Entry 3HBN (X-ray diffraction, 1.85 A resolution); this record covers chain A.

== Chain A ==
Name: UDP-sugar hydrolase
Source organism: Campylobacter jejuni subsp. jejuni
UniProtKB: Q0P8U5 (Q0P8U5_CAMJE); numbering as in UniProt (aligned over 1-274)
Amino-acid sequence (282 residues; numbered 1 to 282; the number before each row is that of its first residue):
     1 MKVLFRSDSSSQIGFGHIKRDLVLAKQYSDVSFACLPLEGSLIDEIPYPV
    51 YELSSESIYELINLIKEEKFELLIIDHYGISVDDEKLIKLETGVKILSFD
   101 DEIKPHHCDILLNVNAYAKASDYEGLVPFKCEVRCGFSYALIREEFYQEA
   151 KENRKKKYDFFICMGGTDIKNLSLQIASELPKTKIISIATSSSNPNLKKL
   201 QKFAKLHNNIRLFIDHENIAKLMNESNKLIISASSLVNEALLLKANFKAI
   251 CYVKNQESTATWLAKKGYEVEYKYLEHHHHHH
Differences from the reference sequence: engineered mutation Lys-155 (Glu in Q0P8U5); expression tag (275-282)
Modified residues: Mse-1 (selenomethionine; parent Met); Mse-164 (selenomethionine; parent Met); Mse-223 (selenomethionine; parent Met)
Small-molecule neighbours: UDP (uridine-5'-diphosphate): Ile-13, Gly-14, Phe-15, Gly-16, Lys-19, Arg-143, Phe-146, Cys-163, Mse-164, Gly-165, Gly-166, Thr-167, Ala-189, Thr-190, Ser-191, His-216, Ile-219, Ser-234, Ser-235, Leu-236, Glu-239
UniProt features mapped onto this chain:
  - active site: His-17 (Proton acceptor)
  - binding site (substrate): Phe-15, Gly-16, Arg-143, Ser-234, Ser-235, Glu-239
  - mutagenesis: His-17 (H17F/L: Abolishes catalytic activity; H17N: Strongly impaired catalytic activity), Tyr-78 (Y78F: Impaired catalytic activity), Asn-255 (N255A: Impaired catalytic activity)
From the paper describing this entry:
  - conformationally variable residues (order/disorder transition): Phe-129
  - binding site for UDP: Ile-13, Gly-14, Phe-15, Gly-16, Arg-143, Cys-163, Gly-165, Gly-166, Thr-167, Ala-189, Thr-190, His-216, Ile-219, Ser-234, Ser-235, Leu-236, Glu-239
  - binding site for glycerol: Gly-16, His-17, Arg-20, Asp-101, Ser-234, Ser-235
  - contacts within the chain: Arg-20/Asp-101 (salt bridge)
  - catalytic residues: His-17
  - mutagenesis - H17F, H17L: abolished catalytic activity
  - mutagenesis - H17N (10-fold), Y78F, N255A: decreased catalytic activity
  - catalytic residues: Asn-255 (proposed by the authors, not directly observed)
  - mutagenesis - E155K: unchanged catalytic activity

== Overview ==
Chain A binds UDP. Curated annotation (UniProt) lists active-site residue His-17, 6 substrate-binding residues
and 3 mutagenesis sites. The paper reports catalytic residues His-17 and Asn-255; H17N, Y78F and N255A reduce
catalytic activity; 6 substitutions were tested in all.
Chain A is UDP-sugar hydrolase (Campylobacter jejuni subsp. jejuni); the structure, Crystal structure PseG-UDP
complex from Campylobacter jejuni, was determined by X-ray diffraction, deposited together with 3HBM.
